PDB entry 7V0P | electron microscopy, 5.20 A resolution (low resolution: residue-level contacts below are approximate; hydrogen-bond / salt-bridge calls are withheld) | chains F and c of the 16 polymer chains in the assembly

# Chain F
Name: IgG 106 Fab light chain
Source organism: Homo sapiens
Notes: fragment: Light chain variable domain: DIQMTQSPSSLSASVGDRVTITCRASQSIKNYLNWYQQKPGTAPKVLIFGASSLQSGVPSRFSGSGSGTDFTLTISSLQPEDFATYYCQQSYSTLRTFGGGTKVNIK; antibody fragment or engineered binder
Chain sequence (212 residues; row label = number of the first residue in the row; X marks 212 residues of unknown identity (built as UNK)):
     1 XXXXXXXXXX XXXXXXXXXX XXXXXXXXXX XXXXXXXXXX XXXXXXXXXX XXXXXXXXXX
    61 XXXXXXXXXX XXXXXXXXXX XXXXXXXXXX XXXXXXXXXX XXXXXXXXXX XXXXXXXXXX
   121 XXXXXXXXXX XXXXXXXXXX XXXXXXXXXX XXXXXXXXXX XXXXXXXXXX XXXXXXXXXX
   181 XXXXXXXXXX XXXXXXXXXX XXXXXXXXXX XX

# Chain c
Name: Spike glycoprotein E2
Source organism: Eastern equine encephalitis virus
Reference sequence: Q4QXJ7 (POLS_EEEVF); residues 1-342 here correspond to UniProt positions 325-666 (UniProt number = residue number + 324)
Chain sequence (342 residues; each row starts with the number of its first residue):
     1 DLDTHFTQYK LARPYIADCP NCGHSRCDSP IAIEEVRGDA HAGVIRIQTS AMFGLKTDGV
    61 DLAYMSFMNG KTQKSIKIDN LHVRTSAPCS LVSHHGYYIL AQCPPGDTVT VGFHDGPNRH
   121 TCTVAHKVEF RPVGREKYRH PPEHGVELPC NRYTHKRADQ GHYVEMHQPG LVADHSLLSI
   181 HSAKVKITVP SGAQVKYYCK CPDVREGITS SDHTTTCTDV KQCRAYLIDN KKWVYNSGRL
   241 PRGEGDTFKG KLHVPFVPVK AKCIATLAPE PLVEHKHRTL ILHLHPDHPT LLTTRSLGSD
   301 ANPTRQWIER PTTVNFTVTG EGLEYTWGNH PPKRVWAQES GE
Cystine bridges: Cys19-Cys122, Cys22-Cys27, Cys89-Cys103, Cys150-Cys263, Cys199-Cys223, Cys201-Cys217

# Interface between chain F and chain c
Chain c residues in contact with chain F, 6 residues: Val204, Arg205, Glu206, Ile208, Thr209, Ser210

# Summary
No residue of chain F is in contact with chain c.
Here chain F is IgG 106 Fab light chain (Homo sapiens) and chain c is Spike glycoprotein E2 (Eastern equine
encephalitis virus). Entry 7V0P (Cryo-EM structure of SINV/EEEV in complex with Fab fragment of a potently
neutralizing human antibody IgG-106) was determined by electron microscopy, deposited together with 7V0N and
7V0O.
